PDB entry 3RQU | X-ray diffraction, 3.09 A resolution | chains B and C of the 5 polymer chains in the assembly

# Chain B (and C)
Name: ELIC Pentameric Ligand Gated Ion Channel from Erwinia Chrysanthemi
Source organism: Dickeya dadantii
Notes: chain C of this document is another copy of the same molecule, construct and numbering; everything in this record applies to it too
UniProtKB: E0SJQ4 (E0SJQ4_DICD3); residues 1-322 here correspond to UniProt positions 22-343 (UniProt number = residue number + 21)
Sequence (322 residues; each row starts with the number of its first residue):
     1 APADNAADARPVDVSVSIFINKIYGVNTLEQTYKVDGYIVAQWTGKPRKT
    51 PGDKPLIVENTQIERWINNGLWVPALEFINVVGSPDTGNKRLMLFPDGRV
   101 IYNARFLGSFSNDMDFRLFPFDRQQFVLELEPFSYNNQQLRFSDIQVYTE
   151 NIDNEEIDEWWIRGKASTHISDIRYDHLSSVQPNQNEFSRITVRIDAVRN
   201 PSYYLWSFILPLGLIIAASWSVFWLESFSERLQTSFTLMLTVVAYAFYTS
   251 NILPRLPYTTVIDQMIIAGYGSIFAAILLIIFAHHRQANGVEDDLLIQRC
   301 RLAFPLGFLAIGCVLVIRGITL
Disordered / not traced: 1-10, 318-322

# Interface between chain B and chain C
Residue-residue contacts (94):
  Phe-19(B) / His-177(C)
  Lys-22(B) / Glu-30(C)  hydrogen bond (side chain-backbone)
  Lys-22(B) / Ser-111(C)
  Tyr-24(B) / Glu-30(C)
  Tyr-24(B) / Val-82(C)
  Asp-36(B) / Val-81(C)
  Tyr-38(B) / Glu-77(C)  hydrogen bond
  Tyr-38(B) / Phe-133(C)  hydrophobic
  Gln-42(B) / Ser-180(C)  hydrogen bond
  Ile-57(B) / Ser-134(C)
  Ile-57(B) / Tyr-135(C)
  Glu-59(B) / Val-73(C)
  Glu-59(B) / Pro-74(C)
  Glu-59(B) / Ala-75(C)  hydrogen bond (side chain-backbone)
  Glu-59(B) / Ser-134(C)  hydrogen bond
  Glu-59(B) / Tyr-135(C)
  Asn-60(B) / Ala-75(C)
  Thr-61(B) / Glu-64(C)  hydrogen bond
  Gln-62(B) / Glu-64(C)
  Gln-62(B) / Ile-67(C)
  Gln-62(B) / Asn-68(C)
  Arg-65(B) / Asn-68(C)  hydrogen bond (side chain-backbone)
  Asp-86(B) / Gly-83(C)
  Asp-86(B) / Ser-84(C)  hydrogen bond
  Asn-89(B) / Ala-75(C)
  Asn-89(B) / Glu-77(C)
  Asn-89(B) / Phe-133(C)
  Lys-90(B) / Phe-133(C)
  Arg-91(B) / Phe-133(C)
  Arg-91(B) / Ser-134(C)
  Arg-91(B) / Ser-179(C)
  Arg-99(B) / Ser-180(C)
  Ile-101(B) / Ser-179(C)
  Asn-103(B) / Phe-133(C)
  Arg-105(B) / Glu-77(C)  salt bridge
  Arg-105(B) / Phe-78(C)  hydrogen bond (side chain-backbone)
  Arg-105(B) / Ile-79(C)  hydrogen bond (side chain-backbone)
  Arg-105(B) / Val-81(C)  hydrogen bond (side chain-backbone)
  Leu-107(B) / Val-82(C)  hydrophobic
  Leu-107(B) / Gly-83(C)
  Gln-146(B) / His-177(C)
  Tyr-148(B) / His-177(C)  hydrogen bond
  Glu-156(B) / Tyr-258(C)
  Ile-157(B) / Gln-31(C)  hydrogen bond (backbone-side chain)
  Ile-157(B) / Met-114(C)
  Ile-157(B) / Asp-115(C)
  Ile-157(B) / Arg-117(C)
  Ile-157(B) / Tyr-258(C)
  Asp-158(B) / Gln-31(C)  hydrogen bond
  Glu-159(B) / Leu-29(C)
  Glu-159(B) / Pro-257(C)
  Ser-202(B) / Pro-257(C)  hydrogen bond (side chain-backbone)
  Tyr-203(B) / Pro-257(C)
  Tyr-203(B) / Tyr-258(C)
  Tyr-203(B) / Thr-259(C)
  Tyr-203(B) / Asp-263(C)
  Trp-206(B) / Ile-267(C)
  Ser-207(B) / Thr-259(C)
  Leu-210(B) / Ile-267(C)  hydrophobic
  Pro-211(B) / Tyr-270(C)  hydrophobic
  Leu-214(B) / Tyr-270(C)
  Leu-214(B) / Phe-274(C)
  Ile-215(B) / Met-239(C)  hydrophobic
  Ile-215(B) / Val-243(C)  hydrophobic
  Ala-217(B) / Phe-274(C)  hydrophobic
  Ala-218(B) / Phe-236(C)
  Ala-218(B) / Phe-274(C)
  Ser-221(B) / Leu-232(C)
  Ser-221(B) / Phe-236(C)
  Ser-221(B) / Ile-277(C)
  Ser-221(B) / Ile-281(C)
  Trp-224(B) / Phe-228(C)
  Trp-224(B) / Ile-281(C)  hydrophobic
  Leu-225(B) / Leu-232(C)  hydrophobic
  Glu-226(B) / His-284(C)  salt bridge
  Glu-230(B) / Ser-229(C)  hydrogen bond
  Glu-230(B) / Gln-233(C)
  Thr-234(B) / Gln-233(C)
  Thr-234(B) / Phe-236(C)
  Thr-237(B) / Phe-236(C)
  Leu-238(B) / Phe-236(C)  hydrophobic
  Leu-240(B) / Leu-240(C)  hydrophobic
  Thr-241(B) / Leu-240(C)
  Ala-244(B) / Val-243(C)  hydrophobic
  Tyr-245(B) / Val-243(C)  hydrophobic
  Tyr-245(B) / Tyr-270(C)
  Phe-247(B) / Phe-247(C)  hydrophobic
  Tyr-248(B) / Ala-246(C)
  Tyr-248(B) / Phe-247(C)  hydrophobic
  Tyr-248(B) / Ser-250(C)
  Asn-251(B) / Phe-247(C)
  Asn-251(B) / Asn-251(C)  hydrogen bond
  Ile-252(B) / Ser-250(C)
  Arg-301(B) / His-285(C)  hydrogen bond
Other interface residues (no listed pair), chain B (59 interface residues in all): Thr-87, Gly-88, Met-93, Asn-200, Val-222
Other interface residues (no listed pair), chain C (56 interface residues in all): Thr-32, Asn-80, Asp-113, Asp-176, Arg-255, Leu-256, Gly-271

# Overview
59 residues of chain B face 56 of chain C across their interface, with 18 hydrogen bonds and 2 salt bridges.
Polar contacts include Arg-105(B)/Glu-77(C), Glu-226(B)/His-284(C) and Lys-22(B)/Glu-30(C).
Chain B and chain C are both ELIC Pentameric Ligand Gated Ion Channel from Erwinia Chrysanthemi (Dickeya
dadantii); the structure, Crystal structure of a prokaryotic pentameric ligand-gated ion channel, ELIC, was
determined by X-ray diffraction, deposited together with 3RQW.
